7CTT - chains A and Q of the 6 polymer chains in the assembly; structure by electron microscopy, 3.20 A resolution.

Chain A:
Protein: RNA-directed RNA polymerase
Source organism: Severe acute respiratory syndrome coronavirus 2
Notes: EC 2.7.7.48
UniProtKB: P0DTD1 (R1AB_SARS2); residues 1-932 here correspond to UniProt positions 4393-5324 (UniProt number = residue number + 4392)
Amino-acid sequence (932 residues; numbered 1 to 932; the number before each row is that of its first residue):
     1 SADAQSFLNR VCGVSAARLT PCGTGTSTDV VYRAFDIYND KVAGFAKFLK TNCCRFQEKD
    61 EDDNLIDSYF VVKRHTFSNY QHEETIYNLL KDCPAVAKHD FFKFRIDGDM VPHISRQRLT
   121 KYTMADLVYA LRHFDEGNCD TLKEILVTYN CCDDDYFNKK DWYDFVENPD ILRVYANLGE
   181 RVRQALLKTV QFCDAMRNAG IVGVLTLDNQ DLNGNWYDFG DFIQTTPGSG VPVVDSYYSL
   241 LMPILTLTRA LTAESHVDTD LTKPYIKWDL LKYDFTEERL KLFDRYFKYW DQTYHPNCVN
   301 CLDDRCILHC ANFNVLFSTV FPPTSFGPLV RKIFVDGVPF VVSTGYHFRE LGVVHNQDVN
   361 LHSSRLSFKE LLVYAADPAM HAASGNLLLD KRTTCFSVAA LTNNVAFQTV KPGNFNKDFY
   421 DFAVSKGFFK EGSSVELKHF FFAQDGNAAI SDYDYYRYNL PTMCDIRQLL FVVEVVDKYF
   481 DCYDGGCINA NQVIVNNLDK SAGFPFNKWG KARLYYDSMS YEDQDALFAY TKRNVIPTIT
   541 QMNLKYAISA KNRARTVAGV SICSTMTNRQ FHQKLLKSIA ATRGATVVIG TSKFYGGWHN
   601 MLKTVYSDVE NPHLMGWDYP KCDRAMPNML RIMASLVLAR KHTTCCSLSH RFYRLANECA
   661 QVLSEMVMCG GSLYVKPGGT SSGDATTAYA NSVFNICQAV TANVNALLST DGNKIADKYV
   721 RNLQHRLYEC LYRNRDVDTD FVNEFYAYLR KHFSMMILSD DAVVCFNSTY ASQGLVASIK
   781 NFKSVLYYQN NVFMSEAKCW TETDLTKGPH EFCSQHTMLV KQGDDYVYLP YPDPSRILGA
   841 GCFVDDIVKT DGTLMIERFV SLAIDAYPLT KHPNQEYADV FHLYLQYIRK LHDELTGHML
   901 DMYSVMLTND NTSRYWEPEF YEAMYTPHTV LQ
Not modelled in the structure: 1-30, 51-83, 101-117, 893-914, 929-932
Ion coordination: Zn2+ site 1: His295, Cys301, Cys306, Cys310; Zn2+ site 2: Cys487, His642, Cys645, Cys646; Mg2+ near Asp761 (its only coordinating residue here)
Small-molecule neighbours: GE6 ([[(2R,3S,4R,5R)-5-(3-aminocarbonyl-5-fluoranyl-2-oxidanylidene-pyrazin-1-yl)-3,4-bis(oxidanyl)oxolan-2-yl]methoxy-oxidanyl-phosphoryl] phosphono hydrogen phosphate): Lys545, Arg553, Arg555, Val557, Asp618, Tyr619, Lys621, Cys622, Asp623, Ser682, Gly683, Thr687, Asn691, Asp760, Lys798
Swiss-Prot annotation at these positions:
  - region: Lys545 to Arg555 (Interaction with RMP Remdesivir), Thr582 to Pro620 (RdRp Palm N-ter)
  - active site: Ser759, Asp760, Asp761
  - binding site (Mn(2+)): Asn209, Asp218
  - binding site (Zn(2+)): His295, Cys301, Cys306, Cys310, Cys487, His642, Cys645, Cys646
  - site: Gln932 (Cleavage)
What the authors report for this chain:
  - binding site for GE6: Asp623, Ser682, Asn691, Lys798
  - Mg2+ coordination: Asp761
  - catalytic residues: Asp618, Asp761 (proposed by the authors, not directly observed)
  - binding site for GE6: Arg553, Arg555 (proposed by the authors, not directly observed)
  - specificity-determining residues: Lys545 (proposed by the authors, not directly observed)
  - conformationally variable residues (side-chain flip): Asp761 (proposed by the authors, not directly observed)
  - conformationally variable residues (side-chain flip): Lys798

Chain Q:
Molecule: 20-nt RNA strand
Sequence (20 nucleotides; row label = number of the first residue in the row):
     1 GUCAUUCUCC UAAGAAGCUA
Not modelled in the structure: 1-4

How chain A and chain Q interact:
Residue-residue contacts - 25 pairs, chain A then chain Q:
  Asp499(A) - A15(Q)  phosphate contact
  Arg513(A) - G14(Q)  salt bridge to the phosphate
  Leu758(A) - A20(Q)  sugar contact
  Ser759(A) - A20(Q)  hydrogen bond to the sugar
  Asp760(A) - A20(Q)  phosphate contact
  Asp761(A) - A20(Q)  sugar contact
  Cys813(A) - U19(Q)  hydrogen bond to the sugar
  Cys813(A) - A20(Q)  phosphate contact
  Ser814(A) - U19(Q)  phosphate contact
  Ser814(A) - A20(Q)  hydrogen bond to the phosphate
  Gln815(A) - C18(Q)  hydrogen bond to the sugar
  Gln815(A) - U19(Q)  sugar contact
  Arg836(A) - C18(Q)  salt bridge to the phosphate
  Arg836(A) - U19(Q)  salt bridge to the phosphate
  Ala840(A) - C18(Q)  phosphate contact
  Asp845(A) - G17(Q)  phosphate contact
  Ile847(A) - A16(Q)  phosphate contact
  Ile847(A) - G17(Q)  phosphate contact
  Glu857(A) - A15(Q)  sugar contact
  Arg858(A) - A16(Q)  sugar contact
  Arg858(A) - G17(Q)  salt bridge to the phosphate
  Ser861(A) - G17(Q)  sugar contact
  Leu862(A) - G17(Q)  sugar contact
  Asp865(A) - G17(Q)  hydrogen bond to the sugar
  Asp865(A) - C18(Q)  sugar contact
Interface residues without a listed pair, chain A (20 interface residues in all): Lys593, Leu854

In short:
20 residues of chain A and 7 residues of chain Q are in contact, with 5 hydrogen bonds and 4 salt bridges.
Among the polar pairs are Ser759(A)-A20(Q), Cys813(A)-U19(Q) and Gln815(A)-C18(Q). Bound to chain A: compound
GE6. The paper reports catalytic residues Asp618(A) and Asp761(A); a binding site for GE6 at Asp623(A),
Ser682(A) and Asn691(A) among others.
Here chain A is RNA-directed RNA polymerase (Severe acute respiratory syndrome coronavirus 2) and chain Q is a
20-nt RNA strand. Entry 7CTT (Cryo-EM structure of Favipiravir bound to replicating polymerase complex of
SARS-CoV-2 in the pre-catalytic state) was determined by electron microscopy.
